Entry 7JZX (electron microscopy, 3.40 A resolution); this record covers chains B and M of the 11 polymer chains in the assembly.

== Chain B ==
Name: Type I-F CRISPR-associated protein Csy2
Source organism: Pseudomonas aeruginosa
UniProtKB: B3G161 (B3G161_PSEAI); residue numbers follow UniProt; this construct covers 1-327
Amino-acid sequence (327 residues; row label = number of the first residue in the row):
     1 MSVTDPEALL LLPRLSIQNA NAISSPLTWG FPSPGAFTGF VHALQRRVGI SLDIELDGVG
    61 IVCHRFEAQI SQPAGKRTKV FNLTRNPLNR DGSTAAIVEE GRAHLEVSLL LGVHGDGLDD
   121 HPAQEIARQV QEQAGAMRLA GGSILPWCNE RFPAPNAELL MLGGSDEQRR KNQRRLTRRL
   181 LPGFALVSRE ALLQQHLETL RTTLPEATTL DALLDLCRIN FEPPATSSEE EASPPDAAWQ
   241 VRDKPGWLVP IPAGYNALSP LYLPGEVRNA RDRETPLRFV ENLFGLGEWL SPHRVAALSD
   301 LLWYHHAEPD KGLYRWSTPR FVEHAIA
Unresolved in the structure: 1-2, 225-238, 323-327

== Chain M ==
Molecule: 61-nt RNA strand
Source organism: Pseudomonas aeruginosa
Sequence (61 nucleotides; numbered 1 to 61; the number before each row is that of its first residue):
     1 CUAAGAAAUU CACGGCGGGC UUGAUGUCCG CGUCUACCUG AUUCACUGCC GUAUAGGCAG
    61 C
Sequence notes: conflict A41 (G1458 in 313291946), A53 (G1446 in 313291946)

== Interface between chain B and chain M ==
Residue-residue contacts (36):
  Asn-21(B) with A3(M), hydrogen bond to the sugar; A4(M), hydrogen bond to the phosphate
  Pro-26(B) with A3(M), base contact
  Ser-33(B) with A3(M), hydrogen bond to the phosphate
  Gly-35(B) with U2(M), sugar contact; A3(M), phosphate contact
  Ala-36(B) with U2(M), base contact; A3(M), hydrogen bond to the phosphate
  Gly-39(B) with C1(M), phosphate contact; U2(M), sugar contact
  Phe-40(B) with U2(M), base contact
  His-42(B) with C1(M), sugar contact
  Ala-43(B) with U2(M), base contact
  Arg-46(B) with C1(M), base contact
  Thr-84(B) with A7(M), sugar contact
  Arg-85(B) with A7(M), hydrogen bond to the sugar; A8(M), hydrogen bond to the sugar; U9(M), hydrogen bond to the base; U10(M), base contact
  Asn-86(B) with A7(M), base contact
  Pro-87(B) with A7(M), sugar contact; A8(M), phosphate contact
  Glu-100(B) with A6(M), base contact; A7(M), hydrogen bond to the base
  Met-137(B) with U2(M), base contact
  Arg-138(B) with U2(M), hydrogen bond to the base; G5(M), salt bridge to the phosphate; A6(M), salt bridge to the phosphate
  Leu-139(B) with U2(M), base contact
  Ala-140(B) with U2(M), sugar contact; A4(M), phosphate contact
  Gly-141(B) with G5(M), phosphate contact
  Tyr-255(B) with A3(M), base contact
  Arg-271(B) with U2(M), salt bridge to the phosphate; A4(M), hydrogen bond to the base
  Asn-282(B) with A3(M), hydrogen bond to the base
Other interface residues (no listed pair), chain B (27 interface residues in all): Ile-23, Ser-24, Arg-102, Asp-272

== In short ==
Chain B and chain M form an interface of 27 and 10 residues respectively, with 11 hydrogen bonds and 3 salt
bridges. Among the polar pairs are Arg-85(B)/U9(M), Glu-100(B)/A7(M) and Arg-138(B)/U2(M).
Chain B is Type I-F CRISPR-associated protein Csy2 and chain M is a 61-nt RNA strand, both from Pseudomonas
aeruginosa; the structure, Cryo-EM structure of CRISPR-Cas surveillance complex with AcrIF7, was determined by
electron microscopy together with 7JZW and 7JZZ from the same study.
